PDB entry 8Y3U | electron microscopy, 2.98 A resolution | chains C and L of the 12 polymer chains in the assembly

== Chain C ==
Molecule: Virion spike glycoprotein
Source organism: Ebola virus
UniProt: A0A1C4HDV6 (A0A1C4HDV6_9MONO); residues 503-597 here = UniProt positions 503-597
Chain sequence (97 residues; numbered 503 to 599; the number before each row is that of its first residue):
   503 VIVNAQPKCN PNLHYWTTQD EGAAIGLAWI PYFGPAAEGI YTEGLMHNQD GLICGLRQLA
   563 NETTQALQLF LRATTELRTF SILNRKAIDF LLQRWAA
Cystine bridges: Cys511-Cys556
Construct notes: expression tag (598-599)
From the paper describing this entry:
  - mutagenesis - T565A, L569A: decreased binding to 2G1 vh
  - post-translational modification sites: Asn563
  - mutagenesis - N563A: unchanged binding to 2G1 vh

== Chain L ==
Molecule: SGP
Source organism: Ebola virus
UniProt: A0A1C4HDL5 (A0A1C4HDL5_9MONO); residues 32-186 here = UniProt positions 32-186
Chain sequence (157 residues; row label = number of the first residue in the row):
    32 SIPLGVIHNS TLQVSDVDKL VCRDKLSSTN QLRSVGLNLE GNGVATDVPS VTKRWGFRSG
    92 VPPKVVNYEA GEWAENCYNL EIKKPDGSEC LPAAPDGIRG FPRCRYVHKV SGTGPCAGDF
   152 AFHKEGAFFL YDRLASTVIY RGTTFAEGVV AFLILAA
Not modelled in the structure: 187-188
Cystine bridges: Cys108-Cys135, Cys121-Cys147
Construct notes: expression tag (187-188)
From the paper describing this entry:
  - mutagenesis - I33A, P34A: decreased binding to 2G1 vh

== Chain C / chain L interface ==
Contacting residue pairs (4; chain C residue first):
  Asp591(C) - Thr60(L)
  Leu594(C) - Leu57(L)
  Ala598(C) - Leu57(L)
  Ala599(C) - Lys56(L)
Interface residues without a listed pair, chain C (9 interface residues in all): Ala575, Thr576, Thr577, Ile590, Gln595
Interface residues without a listed pair, chain L (7 interface residues in all): Ser58, Ser59, Arg130, Arg164

== Overview ==
The interface between chain C and chain L involves 9 residues on one side and 7 on the other. The paper
reports that T565A and L569A of chain C reduce binding to 2G1 vh; a modification site at Asn563(C); 5
substitutions were tested in all.
Here chain C is Virion spike glycoprotein and chain L is SGP, both from Ebola virus. Entry 8Y3U (Ebola virus
glycoprotein in complex with a broadly neutralizing antibody 2G1) was determined by electron microscopy.
